PDB entry 6NQD | electron microscopy, 3.90 A resolution | chains B and D of the 12 polymer chains in the assembly

[Chain B]
Protein: T/F100 Env gp41
Source organism: Human immunodeficiency virus 1
Reference sequence: A0A140EMT3 (A0A140EMT3_9HIV1); residues 512-664 here correspond to UniProt positions 513-665 (UniProt number = residue number + 1)
Chain sequence (184 residues; numbered 512 to 695; the number before each row is that of its first residue):
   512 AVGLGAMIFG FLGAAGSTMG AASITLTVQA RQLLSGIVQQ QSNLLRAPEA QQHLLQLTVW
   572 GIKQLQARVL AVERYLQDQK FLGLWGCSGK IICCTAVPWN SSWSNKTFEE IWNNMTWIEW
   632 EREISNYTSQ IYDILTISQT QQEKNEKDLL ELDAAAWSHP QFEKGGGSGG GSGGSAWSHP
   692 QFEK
Disordered / not traced: 512-513, 549-571, 661-695
Construct notes: conflict Pro559 (Ile560 in A0A140EMT3), Cys605 (Thr606 in A0A140EMT3); expression tag (665-695)
Cystine bridges: Cys598-Cys604
Covalent attachments: N-acetylglucosamine (NAG) linked to Asn611, Asn616, Asn625; glycan linked to Asn637
From the paper describing this entry:
  - conformationally variable residues (loop rearrangement): Gly514 to Phe522, Thr538 to Ile548

[Chain D]
Protein: 8ANC195 G52K5 light chain
Source organism: Homo sapiens
Reference sequence: P0DOX7 (IGK_HUMAN); residues 109-214 carry their UniProt numbers (106 of 214 residues fall inside the UniProt entry; the rest is not from it)
Chain sequence (215 residues; row label = number of the first residue in the row):
     1 DIQMTQSPST LSASTGDTVR ISCRASQSIT
   30A G
    31 NWVAWYQQRP GKAPRLLIYR GAALLGGVPS RFRGSAAGTD FTLTIGNLQA EDFGTFYCQQ
    91 YDTYPGTFGQ GTKVEVKRTV AAPSVFIFPP SDEQLKSGTA SVVCLLNNFY PREAKVQWKV
   151 DNALQSGNSQ ESVTEQDSKD STYSLSSTLT LSKADYEKHK VYACEVTHQG LSSPVTKSFN
   211 RGEC
Disordered / not traced: 108-214
Cystine bridges: Cys23-Cys88

[How chain B and chain D interact]
Residue-residue contacts - 14 pairs, chain B then chain D:
  Ser613(B) - Thr30(D)
  Trp614(B) - Thr30(D)  hydrogen bond (backbone-side chain)
  Ser615(B) - Thr30(D)  hydrogen bond (backbone-side chain)
  Asn616(B) - Ser28(D)  hydrogen bond (side chain-backbone)
  Arg633(B) - Trp32(D)
  Arg633(B) - Arg50(D)  hydrogen bond (backbone-side chain)
  Glu634(B) - Thr30(D)
  Glu634(B) - Gly30A(D)
  Glu634(B) - Trp32(D)  hydrogen bond
  Glu634(B) - Arg50(D)  hydrogen bond (backbone-side chain)
  Asn637(B) - Asn31(D)  hydrogen bond
  Asn637(B) - Arg50(D)  hydrogen bond
  Tyr638(B) - Thr30(D)
  Tyr638(B) - Asn31(D)
Interface residues without a listed pair, chain B (10 interface residues in all): Lys617, Ser636
Interface residues without a listed pair, chain D (7 interface residues in all): Asp92

[In short]
Chain B and chain D form an interface of 10 and 7 residues respectively; the contacts include 8 hydrogen
bonds. Polar pairs include Trp614(B)-Thr30(D), Ser615(B)-Thr30(D) and Asn616(B)-Ser28(D). N-acetylglucosamine
is covalently linked to Asn611(B), Asn616(B) and Asn625(B). The paper reports conformational variability at
Gly514(B) and Thr538(B).
Here chain B is T/F100 Env gp41 (Human immunodeficiency virus 1) and chain D is 8ANC195 G52K5 light chain
(Homo sapiens). Entry 6NQD (Cryo-EM structure of T/F100 SOSIP.664 HIV-1 Env trimer in complex with 8ANC195
Fab) was determined by electron microscopy.
